7TAS - chains H and L of the 3 polymer chains in the assembly; structure by electron microscopy, 3.20 A resolution.

[Chain H]
Name: S2K146 Fab heavy chain
Source organism: Homo sapiens
Notes: antibody fragment or engineered binder
Amino-acid sequence (122 residues; row label = number of the first residue in the row):
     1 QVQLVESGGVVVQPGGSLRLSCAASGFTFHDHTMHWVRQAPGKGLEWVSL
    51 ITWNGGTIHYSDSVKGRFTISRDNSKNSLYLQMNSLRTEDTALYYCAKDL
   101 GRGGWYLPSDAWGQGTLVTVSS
Not modelled in the structure: 121-122
Disulfide bonds: Cys22-Cys96

[Chain L]
Name: S2K146 Fab light chain
Source organism: Homo sapiens
Notes: antibody fragment or engineered binder
Amino-acid sequence (109 residues; row label = number of the first residue in the row):
     1 QSVLTQPPSASGTPGQRVTISCSGSSANIGSNTVNWYQHLPGTAPKLLIY
    51 SNNQRPSGVPDRFSGSKSGTSASLAISGLQSEDEADYYCAAWDDSLKGVF
   101 GGGTKLTVL
Not modelled in the structure: 109
Disulfide bonds: Cys22-Cys89

[How chain H and chain L interact]
Pairs across the interface - 26 pairs, chain H then chain L:
  Gln39(H) - His39(L)
  Gly44(H) - Tyr88(L)
  Leu45(H) - Pro45(L)  hydrophobic
  Leu45(H) - Tyr88(L)
  Leu45(H) - Phe100(L)
  Trp47(H) - Lys97(L)
  Trp47(H) - Gly98(L)
  Trp47(H) - Phe100(L)  hydrophobic
  Leu50(H) - Trp92(L)  hydrophobic
  His59(H) - Lys97(L)
  Tyr95(H) - His39(L)
  Leu100(H) - Leu47(L)  hydrophobic
  Leu100(H) - Tyr50(L)  hydrophobic
  Trp105(H) - Trp92(L)  hydrophobic
  Tyr106(H) - Asn32(L)
  Tyr106(H) - Thr33(L)  hydrogen bond (side chain-backbone)
  Tyr106(H) - Asn35(L)
  Tyr106(H) - Trp92(L)  hydrogen bond (side chain-backbone)
  Leu107(H) - Trp92(L)
  Leu107(H) - Gly98(L)
  Pro108(H) - Tyr37(L)  hydrogen bond (backbone-side chain)
  Ser109(H) - Leu47(L)
  Trp112(H) - Ala44(L)  hydrophobic
  Trp112(H) - Pro45(L)
  Gly113(H) - Ala44(L)
  Gln114(H) - Gly42(L)
Also at the interface, not in a pair above, chain H (19 interface residues in all): Lys43, Tyr60, Asp110
Also at the interface, not in a pair above, chain L (19 interface residues in all): Thr43, Ala90, Ala91, Gly102

[Summary]
Chain H and chain L each contribute 19 residues to their interface, with 3 hydrogen bonds. Among the polar
pairs are Tyr106(H)-Thr33(L), Tyr106(H)-Trp92(L) and Pro108(H)-Tyr37(L).
Chain H is S2K146 Fab heavy chain and chain L is S2K146 Fab light chain, both from Homo sapiens; the
structure, SARS-CoV-2 spike in complex with the S2K146 neutralizing antibody Fab fragment (local refinement of
the RBD ..., was determined by electron microscopy (same publication as 7TAT).
